Entry 5IG5 (X-ray diffraction, 3.00 A resolution); this record covers chains C and D of the 7 polymer chains in the assembly.

== Chain C (and D) ==
Molecule: CaMKII-B hub
From: Nematostella vectensis
Notes: chain D of this document is another copy of the same molecule, construct and numbering; everything in this record applies to it too
UniProt: A7RF52 (A7RF52_NEMVE); residues 333-474 here correspond to UniProt positions 335-476 (UniProt number = residue number + 2)
Amino-acid sequence (145 residues; numbered 330 to 474; the number before each row is that of its first residue):
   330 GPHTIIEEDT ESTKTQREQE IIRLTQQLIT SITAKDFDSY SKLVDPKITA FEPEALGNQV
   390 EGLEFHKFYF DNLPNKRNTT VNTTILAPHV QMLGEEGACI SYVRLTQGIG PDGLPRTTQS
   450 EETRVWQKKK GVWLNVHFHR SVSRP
Unresolved in the structure: 330-331, 404-408, 474 (chain D: 330-332, 403-407, 474)
Construct notes: expression tag (330-332)

== Chain C / chain D interface ==
Pairs across the interface (62):
  T378(C) - H418(D)
  F380(C) - Y431(D)
  F380(C) - V432(D)  hydrophobic
  F380(C) - E450(D)
  F380(C) - E451(D)
  F380(C) - T452(D)
  G386(C) - V432(D)
  G386(C) - Q448(D)  hydrogen bond (backbone-side chain)
  G386(C) - E450(D)
  G386(C) - S472(D)
  Q388(C) - A416(D)
  Q388(C) - H418(D)  hydrogen bond
  Q388(C) - S430(D)  hydrogen bond
  A416(C) - Q388(D)
  H418(C) - T378(D)
  H418(C) - Q388(D)  hydrogen bond
  H418(C) - E390(D)
  Q420(C) - K376(D)  hydrogen bond (side chain-backbone)
  Q420(C) - T378(D)
  Q420(C) - V465(D)
  Q420(C) - H466(D)
  M421(C) - Q456(D)  hydrogen bond (backbone-side chain)
  L422(C) - L422(D)  hydrophobic
  L422(C) - G426(D)
  L422(C) - V454(D)  hydrophobic
  L422(C) - Q456(D)
  G423(C) - E425(D)
  E425(C) - G423(D)
  G426(C) - L422(D)
  C428(C) - V454(D)  hydrophobic
  C428(C) - H466(D)
  S430(C) - T378(D)
  S430(C) - Q388(D)  hydrogen bond
  S430(C) - H466(D)
  Y431(C) - F380(D)
  V432(C) - F380(D)  hydrophobic
  V432(C) - G386(D)
  Q448(C) - G386(D)  hydrogen bond (side chain-backbone)
  E450(C) - F380(D)
  E450(C) - G386(D)
  E450(C) - H468(D)
  E451(C) - F380(D)
  T452(C) - F380(D)
  T452(C) - H466(D)  hydrogen bond
  T452(C) - H468(D)  hydrogen bond
  V454(C) - L422(D)  hydrophobic
  V454(C) - C428(D)  hydrophobic
  V454(C) - V454(D)  hydrophobic
  Q456(C) - Q420(D)  hydrogen bond
  Q456(C) - M421(D)  hydrogen bond (side chain-backbone)
  Q456(C) - L422(D)
  H466(C) - C428(D)
  H466(C) - S430(D)
  H466(C) - T452(D)  hydrogen bond
  H468(C) - E450(D)
  H468(C) - T452(D)  hydrogen bond
  H468(C) - H468(D)  hydrogen bond (side chain-backbone)
  H468(C) - S470(D)
  S470(C) - H468(D)
  S470(C) - S470(D)
  S472(C) - G386(D)
  R473(C) - R473(D)
Interface residues without a listed pair, chain C (32 interface residues in all): L385, E390, W455, K458, V465
Interface residues without a listed pair, chain D (33 interface residues in all): L385, W455, R469

== In short ==
Chain C and chain D form an interface of 32 and 33 residues respectively, with 15 hydrogen bonds. Polar pairs
include G386(C)-Q448(D), Q388(C)-H418(D) and Q388(C)-S430(D).
Chain C and chain D are both CaMKII-B hub (Nematostella vectensis); the structure, Crystal structure of N.
vectensis CaMKII-B hub at pH 4.2, was determined by X-ray diffraction, deposited together with 5IG0, 5IG1,
5IG3 and 5IG4.
